Entry 6J54 (electron microscopy, 3.94 A resolution); this record covers chains d and a of the 18 polymer chains in the assembly.

Chain d:
Protein: ATP synthase subunit d, mitochondrial
Source organism: Sus scrofa
Reference sequence: A0A287B4I0 (A0A287B4I0_PIG); residues 126-149 here correspond to UniProt positions 127-150 (UniProt number = residue number + 1)
Chain sequence (24 residues; numbered 126 to 149; the number before each row is that of its first residue):
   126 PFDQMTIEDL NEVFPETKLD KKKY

Chain a:
Protein: ATP synthase subunit a
Source organism: Sus scrofa
Reference sequence: Q35915 (ATP6_PIG); numbering as in UniProt (aligned over 1-226)
Chain sequence (226 residues; row label = number of the first residue in the row):
     1 MNENLFASFI APTMMGLPIV TLIIMFPSLL FPTPKRLINN RTISIQQWLI QLTSKQMMAI
    61 HNQKGQTWSL MLMSLIMFIG STNILGLLPH SFTPTTQLSM NLGMAIPLWS ATVFTGFRYK
   121 TKTSLAHFLP QGTPALLIPM LVIIETISLF IQPVALAVRL TANITAGHLL IHLIGGATLA
   181 LLNINTMTAF ITFTILILLT ILEFAVALIQ AYVFTLLVSL YLHDNT
Disordered / not traced: 1, 225-226

Interface between chain d and chain a:
Pairs across the interface (6; chain d residue first):
  D128(d) with I38(a)
  T131(d) with L37(a)
  I132(d) with R36(a)
  L135(d) with L37(a), hydrophobic
  K148(d) with M58(a)
  Y149(d) with M58(a)
Interface residues without a listed pair, chain d (7 interface residues in all): Q129
Interface residues without a listed pair, chain a (5 interface residues in all): K35

Overview:
The interface between chain d and chain a involves 7 residues on one side and 5 on the other.
Here chain d is ATP synthase subunit d, mitochondrial and chain a is ATP synthase subunit a, both from Sus
scrofa. Entry 6J54 (Cryo-EM structure of the mammalian E-state ATP synthase FO section) was determined by
electron microscopy, deposited together with 6J5A.
